Entry 6XH8 (electron microscopy, 4.10 A resolution (low resolution: residue-level contacts below are approximate; hydrogen-bond / salt-bridge calls are withheld)); this record covers chains C and 2 of the 11 polymer chains in the assembly.

[Chain C]
Molecule: DNA-directed RNA polymerase subunit beta
Source organism: Escherichia coli
Notes: EC 2.7.7.6
UniProtKB: B7MIX3 (RPOB_ECO45); numbering as in UniProt (aligned over 1-1342)
Sequence (1342 residues; each row starts with the number of its first residue):
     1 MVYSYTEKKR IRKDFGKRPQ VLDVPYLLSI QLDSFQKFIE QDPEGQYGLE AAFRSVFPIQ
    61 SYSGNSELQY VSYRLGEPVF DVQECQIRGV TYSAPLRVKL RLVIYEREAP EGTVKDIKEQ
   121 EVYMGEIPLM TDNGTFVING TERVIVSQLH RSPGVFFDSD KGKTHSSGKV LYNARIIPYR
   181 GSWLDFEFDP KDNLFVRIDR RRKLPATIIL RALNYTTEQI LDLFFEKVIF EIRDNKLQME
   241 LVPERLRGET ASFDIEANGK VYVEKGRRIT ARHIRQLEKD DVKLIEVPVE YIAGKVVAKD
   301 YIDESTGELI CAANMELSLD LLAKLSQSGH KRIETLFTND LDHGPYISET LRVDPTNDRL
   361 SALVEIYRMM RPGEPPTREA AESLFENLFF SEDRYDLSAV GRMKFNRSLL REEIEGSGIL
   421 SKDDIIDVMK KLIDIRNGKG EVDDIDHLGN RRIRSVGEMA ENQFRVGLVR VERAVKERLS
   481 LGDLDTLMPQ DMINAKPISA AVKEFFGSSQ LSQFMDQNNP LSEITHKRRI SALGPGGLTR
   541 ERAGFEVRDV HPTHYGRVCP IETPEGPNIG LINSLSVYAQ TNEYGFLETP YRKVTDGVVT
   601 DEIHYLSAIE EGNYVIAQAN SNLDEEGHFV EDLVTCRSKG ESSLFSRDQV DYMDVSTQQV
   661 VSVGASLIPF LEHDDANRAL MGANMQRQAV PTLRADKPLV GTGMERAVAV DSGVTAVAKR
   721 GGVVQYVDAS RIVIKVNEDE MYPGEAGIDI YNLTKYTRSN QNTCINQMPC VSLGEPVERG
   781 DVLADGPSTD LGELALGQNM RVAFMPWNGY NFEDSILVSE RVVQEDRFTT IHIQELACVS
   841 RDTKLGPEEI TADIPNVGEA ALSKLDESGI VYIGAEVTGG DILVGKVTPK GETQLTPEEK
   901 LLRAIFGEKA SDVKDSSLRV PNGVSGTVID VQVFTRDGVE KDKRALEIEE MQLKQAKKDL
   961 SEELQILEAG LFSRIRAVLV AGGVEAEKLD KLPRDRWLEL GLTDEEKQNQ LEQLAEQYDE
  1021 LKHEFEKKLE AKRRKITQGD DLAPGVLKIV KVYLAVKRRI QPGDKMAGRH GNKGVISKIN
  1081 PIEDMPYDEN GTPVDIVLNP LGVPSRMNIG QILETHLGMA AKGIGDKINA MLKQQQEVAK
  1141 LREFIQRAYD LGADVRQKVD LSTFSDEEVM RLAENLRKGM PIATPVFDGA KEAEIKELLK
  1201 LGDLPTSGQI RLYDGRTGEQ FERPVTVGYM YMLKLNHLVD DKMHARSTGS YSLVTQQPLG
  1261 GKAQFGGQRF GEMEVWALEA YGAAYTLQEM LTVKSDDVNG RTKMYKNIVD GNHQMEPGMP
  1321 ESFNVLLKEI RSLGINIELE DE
Disordered / not traced: 1-2
Swiss-Prot annotation at these positions:
  - modified residue (N6-acetyllysine): Lys1022, Lys1200

[Chain 2]
Molecule: Template strand DNA
Sequence (54 nucleotides; numbered 1 to 54; the number before each row is that of its first residue):
     1 CGCCGCGTCA GACTCGTAGG AGGTTAAACC TTCCAGCAAG GGGAAGGTCA AGGC

[Interface between chain C and chain 2]
Residue-residue contacts (20; chain C residue first):
  Arg202(C) with DC6(2); DG7(2)
  Lys203(C) with DG5(2)
  Arg470(C) with DG23(2)
  Asn494(C) with DG23(2); DT24(2)
  Lys496(C) with DG23(2)
  Pro497(C) with DG23(2)
  Ala500(C) with DG22(2); DG23(2)
  Lys503(C) with DG22(2)
  Ser508(C) with DG20(2)
  Gly1261(C) with DG16(2)
  Lys1262(C) with DG16(2)
  Gly1267(C) with DC15(2)
  Gln1268(C) with DC15(2)
  Arg1269(C) with DT14(2); DC15(2)
  Gly1271(C) with DT14(2)
  Glu1274(C) with DT14(2)
Also at the interface, not in a pair above, chain C (22 interface residues in all): Gly507, Gly1260, Ala1263, Phe1270, Glu1272, Met1273
Also at the interface, not in a pair above, chain 2 (13 interface residues in all): DC13, DT17, DG19

[Summary]
Chain C and chain 2 form an interface of 22 and 13 residues respectively.
Here chain C is DNA-directed RNA polymerase subunit beta (Escherichia coli) and chain 2 is Template strand
DNA. Entry 6XH8 (CueR-transcription activation complex with RNA transcript) was determined by electron
microscopy (same publication as 6XH7).
